6UG9 - chains L and H; structure by X-ray diffraction, 2.74 A resolution.

== Chain L ==
Molecule: ch28/11 Fab light chain
From: Mus musculus
Notes: antibody fragment or engineered binder
Amino-acid sequence (213 residues; numbered 1 to 213; the number before each row is that of its first residue):
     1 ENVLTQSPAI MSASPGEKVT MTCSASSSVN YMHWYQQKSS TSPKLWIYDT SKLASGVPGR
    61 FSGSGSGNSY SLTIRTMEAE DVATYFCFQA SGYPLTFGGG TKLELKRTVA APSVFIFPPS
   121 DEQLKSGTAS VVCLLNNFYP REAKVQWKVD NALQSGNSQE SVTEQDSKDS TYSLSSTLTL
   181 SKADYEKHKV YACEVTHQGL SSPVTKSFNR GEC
Unresolved in the structure: 212-213
Disulfides: Cys23-Cys87, Cys133-Cys193

== Chain H ==
Molecule: ch28/11 Fab heavy chain
From: Mus musculus
Notes: antibody fragment or engineered binder
Amino-acid sequence (218 residues; each row starts with the number of its first residue):
     1 QVQLKESGPG LVAPSQSLSI TCTVSGFSLN SYGVSWVRQP PGKGLEWLGV IWGDGSTNYH
    61 SALMSRLRIS KDNSKRQVFL KLNSLQTDDT ATYYCTKPGS GYAFAYWGQG TLVTVSSAST
   121 KGPSVFPLAP SSKSTSGGTA ALGCLVKDYF PEPVTVSWNS GALTSGVHTF PAVLQSSGLY
   181 SLSSVVTVPS SSLGTQTYIC NVNHKPSNTK VDKKVEPA
Unresolved in the structure: 132-137
Disulfides: Cys22-Cys95, Cys144-Cys200

== Chain L / chain H interface ==
Pairs across the interface (57):
  Glu1(L) - His60(H)  salt bridge
  His33(L) - Gly101(H)  hydrogen bond (side chain-backbone)
  His33(L) - Ala103(H)
  Tyr35(L) - Ala103(H)
  Tyr35(L) - Phe104(H)  hydrogen bond (side chain-backbone)
  Tyr35(L) - Trp107(H)  hydrophobic
  Gln37(L) - Gln39(H)  hydrogen bond
  Gln37(L) - Tyr94(H)
  Ser40(L) - Tyr94(H)
  Ser42(L) - Tyr94(H)
  Ser42(L) - Gly108(H)  hydrogen bond (side chain-backbone)
  Ser42(L) - Gln109(H)  hydrogen bond (side chain-backbone)
  Pro43(L) - Leu45(H)  hydrophobic
  Pro43(L) - Trp107(H)
  Leu45(L) - Ala103(H)  hydrophobic
  Leu45(L) - Phe104(H)
  Leu45(L) - Ala105(H)  hydrophobic
  Tyr48(L) - Ser100(H)
  Tyr48(L) - Gly101(H)
  Asp49(L) - Gly101(H)
  Phe86(L) - Gly44(H)
  Phe86(L) - Leu45(H)  hydrophobic
  Phe88(L) - Ala103(H)  hydrophobic
  Phe88(L) - Phe104(H)  hydrophobic
  Tyr93(L) - Trp47(H)  hydrophobic
  Tyr93(L) - Trp52(H)
  Tyr93(L) - Asn58(H)  hydrogen bond
  Pro94(L) - His60(H)
  Leu95(L) - Trp47(H)
  Phe97(L) - Leu45(H)
  Phe97(L) - Phe104(H)  hydrophobic
  Phe115(L) - Ala141(H)  hydrophobic
  Phe117(L) - Leu128(H)  hydrophobic
  Phe117(L) - Ala129(H)
  Phe117(L) - Ala141(H)
  Ser120(L) - Phe126(H)
  Ser120(L) - Pro127(H)
  Glu122(L) - Pro127(H)
  Glu122(L) - Lys213(H)  salt bridge
  Gln123(L) - Phe126(H)
  Gln123(L) - Lys147(H)
  Ser130(L) - Leu145(H)
  Leu134(L) - Phe170(H)  hydrophobic
  Leu134(L) - Val185(H)  hydrophobic
  Asn136(L) - His168(H)  hydrogen bond
  Asn136(L) - Thr187(H)
  Asn137(L) - His168(H)
  Gln159(L) - Val173(H)
  Gln159(L) - Leu174(H)  hydrogen bond (side chain-backbone)
  Gln159(L) - Gln175(H)
  Ser161(L) - Phe170(H)
  Ser161(L) - Pro171(H)  hydrogen bond (side chain-backbone)
  Val162(L) - Pro171(H)
  Ser173(L) - His168(H)
  Ser173(L) - Phe170(H)
  Leu174(L) - Phe170(H)
  Ser175(L) - Phe170(H)
Interface residues without a listed pair, chain L (39 interface residues in all): Thr41, Ala90, Ser126, Thr128, Val132, Glu160, Thr163, Asp166
Interface residues without a listed pair, chain H (41 interface residues in all): Val37, Glu46, Val50, Tyr102, Thr139, Ala140, Leu142, Thr169, Ser183

== Overview ==
Chain L and chain H form an interface of 39 and 41 residues respectively; the contacts include 9 hydrogen
bonds and 2 salt bridges. Polar pairs include Glu1(L)-His60(H), Glu122(L)-Lys213(H) and His33(L)-Gly101(H).
Chain L is ch28/11 Fab light chain and chain H is ch28/11 Fab heavy chain, both from Mus musculus; the
structure, Complex of ch28/11 Fab and SSEA-4 (hexagonal form), was determined by X-ray diffraction together
with 6UG7, 6UG8 and 6UGA from the same study.
